Entry 6CNJ (electron microscopy, 3.70 A resolution); this record covers chains B and C of the 11 polymer chains in the assembly.

Chain B (and C):
Molecule: Neuronal acetylcholine receptor subunit beta-2
Source organism: Homo sapiens
Notes: engineered mutation(s): Glu-Arg linker was inserted in the MX-M4 junction between Gln420-Ser421 in the beta 2 subunit.; chain C of this document is another copy of the same molecule, construct and numbering; everything in this record applies to it too
Reference sequence: P17787 (ACHB2_HUMAN); the construct has insertions or renumbered stretches relative to UniProt, so the offset changes along the chain: 1-328 = UniProt 26-353; 337-393 = UniProt 446-502
Chain sequence (403 residues; row label = number of the first residue in the row):
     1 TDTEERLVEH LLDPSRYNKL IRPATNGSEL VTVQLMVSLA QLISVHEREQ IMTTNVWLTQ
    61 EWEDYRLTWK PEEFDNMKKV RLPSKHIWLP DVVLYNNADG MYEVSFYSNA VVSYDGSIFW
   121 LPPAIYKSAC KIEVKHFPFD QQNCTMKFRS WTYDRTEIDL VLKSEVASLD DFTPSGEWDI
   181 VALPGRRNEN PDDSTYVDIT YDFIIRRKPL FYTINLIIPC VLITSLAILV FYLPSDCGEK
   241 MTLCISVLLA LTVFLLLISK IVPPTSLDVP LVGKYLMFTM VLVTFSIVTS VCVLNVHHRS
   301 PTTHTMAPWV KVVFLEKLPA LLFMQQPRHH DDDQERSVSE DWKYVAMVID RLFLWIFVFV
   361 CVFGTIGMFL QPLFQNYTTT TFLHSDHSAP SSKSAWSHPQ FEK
Not modelled in the structure: 1, 327-336, 370-403
Sequence notes: linker (329-336); expression tag (394-403)
Disulfide bonds: Cys130-Cys144
Covalently attached groups: N-acetylglucosamine (NAG) linked to Asn143
Small-molecule neighbours: (S)-3-(1-methylpyrrolidin-2-yl)pyridine (NCT): Trp57, Val111, Phe119, Leu121
Reported in the primary citation:
  - binding site for (S)-3-(1-methylpyrrolidin-2-yl)pyridine: Val111, Phe119, Leu121
  - contacts within the chain: Tyr95-Arg149 (cation-pi contact), Arg149-Tyr196 (cation-pi contact)
  - binding site for cholesterol hemisuccinate: Cys292

Interface between chain B and chain C:
Pairs across the interface - 40 pairs, chain B then chain C:
  Arg16(B) - Glu5(C)
  Asn18(B) - Glu5(C)
  Asn18(B) - Glu9(C)
  Leu20(B) - Pro83(C)  hydrophobic
  Tyr95(B) - Trp57(C)
  Tyr95(B) - Asp171(C)
  Tyr102(B) - Asn55(C)  hydrogen bond
  Trp151(B) - Phe106(C)  hydrophobic
  Thr152(B) - Arg81(C)  hydrogen bond (backbone-side chain)
  Gly238(B) - Cys237(C)
  Gly238(B) - Glu239(C)
  Met241(B) - Leu243(C)  hydrophobic
  Ile245(B) - Ser246(C)
  Leu248(B) - Leu222(C)  hydrophobic
  Leu256(B) - Asn215(C)
  Ser259(B) - Asn215(C)
  Pro264(B) - Glu177(C)
  Pro264(B) - Phe211(C)  hydrophobic
  Ser266(B) - Lys208(C)
  Ser266(B) - Leu210(C)
  Val269(B) - Leu210(C)  hydrophobic
  Met277(B) - Ile218(C)  hydrophobic
  Met280(B) - Leu222(C)  hydrophobic
  Val281(B) - Leu222(C)
  Thr284(B) - Leu222(C)
  Val291(B) - Leu229(C)  hydrophobic
  Val291(B) - Leu233(C)  hydrophobic
  Cys292(B) - Tyr232(C)  hydrophobic
  Leu294(B) - Leu233(C)  hydrophobic
  Leu294(B) - Pro234(C)
  Leu294(B) - Cys237(C)  hydrophobic
  Asn295(B) - Tyr232(C)  hydrogen bond (side chain-backbone)
  Asn295(B) - Pro234(C)
  His298(B) - Pro234(C)
  His298(B) - Cys237(C)
  Arg299(B) - Tyr232(C)
  Thr302(B) - Gln326(C)
  Thr303(B) - Gln325(C)
  His304(B) - Phe323(C)
  His304(B) - Met347(C)
Other interface residues (no listed pair), chain B (44 interface residues in all): Ser15, Ile21, Arg22, Tyr65, Asn97, Ala98, Gly100, Glu103, Tyr153, Glu239, Thr242, Leu255, Thr265, Val288, Met306
Other interface residues (no listed pair), chain C (43 interface residues in all): Asp2, Glu4, Val8, Gln41, Ser108, Asn109, Ile125, Pro209, Ile214, Ile223, Asp236, Thr242, Leu257, Met324, Glu340, Tyr344

Summary:
44 residues of chain B face 43 of chain C across their interface; the contacts include 3 hydrogen bonds. Polar
contacts include Tyr102(B)-Asn55(C), Thr152(B)-Arg81(C) and Asn295(B)-Tyr232(C). Chain B binds
(S)-3-(1-methylpyrrolidin-2-yl)pyridine. N-acetylglucosamine is covalently linked to Asn143(B). The paper
reports a binding site for (S)-3-(1-methylpyrrolidin-2-yl)pyridine at Val111(B), Phe119(B) and Leu121(B); a
binding site for cholesterol hemisuccinate at Cys292(B).
Chain B and chain C are both Neuronal acetylcholine receptor subunit beta-2 (Homo sapiens); the structure,
Structure of the 2alpha3beta stiochiometry of the human Alpha4Beta2 nicotinic receptor, was determined by
electron microscopy (same publication as 6CNK).
